PDB entry 1JGQ | X-ray diffraction, 5.00 A resolution (low resolution: residue-level contacts below are approximate; hydrogen-bond / salt-bridge calls are withheld) | chains A and P of the 25 polymer chains in the assembly

Chain A:
Molecule: 30S 16S ribosomal RNA
From: Thermus thermophilus
Sequence (1522 nucleotides; each row starts with the number of its first residue; note: 42 numbers in that range are skipped by the numbering (no residue carries them; nothing is unmodelled there); a row labelled like 186A-186F holds insertion residues (186A, then the next letters in order); numbering starts at 0):
     0 UUUGUUGGAG AGUUUGAUCC UGGCUCAGGG UGAACGCUGG CGGCGUGCCU AAGACAUGCA
    60 AGUCGUGCGG
    73 GCCGCGGGGU
    84 UUUACUCCGU
    95 GGU
    99 C
   101 AGCGGCGGAC GGGUGAGUAA CGCGUGGGU
  129A G
   130 ACCUACCCGG AAGAGGGGGA CAACCCGGGG AAACUCGGGC UAAUCCCCCA UGUGGAC
186A-186F CCGCCC
   187 CUUG
191A-191F GGGUGU
   191 GUCCAAAGGG C
   208 UUU
   216 GCCCGCUUCC GGAUGGGCCC GCGUCCCAUC AGCUAGUUGG UGGGGUAAUG GCCCACCAAG
   276 GCGACGACGG GUAGCCGGUC UGAGAGGAUG GCCGGCCACA GGGGCACUGA GACACGGGCC
   336 CCACUCCUAC GGGAGGCAGC AGUUAGGAAU CUUCCGCAAU GGGCGCAAGC CUGACGGAGC
   396 GACGCCGCUU GGAGGAAGAA GCCCUUCGGG GUGUAAACUC CUGAA
   442 CCCGGGACGA AACCCCC
   464 GACGA
   474 GGGGACUGAC GGUACCGGGG UAAUA
   500 GCGCCGGCCA ACUCCGUGCC AGCAGCCGCG GUAAUACGGA GGGCGCGAGC GUUACCCGGA
   560 UUCACUGGGC GUAAAGGGCG UGUAGGCGGC CUGGGGCGUC CCAUGUGAAA GACCACGGCU
   620 CAACCGUGGG GGAGCGUGGG AUACGCUCAG GCUAGACGGU GGGAGAGGGU GGUGGAAUUC
   680 CCGGAGUAGC GGUGAAAUGC GCAGAUACCG GGAGGAACGC CGAUGGCGAA GGCAGCCACC
   740 UGGUCCACCC GUGACGCUGA GGCGCGAAAG CGUGGGGAGC AAACCGGAUU AGAUACCCGG
   800 GUAGUCCACG CCCUAAACGA UGCGCGCUAG GUCUCUGGG
   841 UCU
   848 CCUGGGGGCC GAAGCUAACG CGUUAAGCGC GCCGCCUGGG GAGUACGGCC GCAAGGCUGA
   908 AACUCAAAGG AAUUGACGGG GGCCCGCACA AGCGGUGGAG CAUGUGGUUU AAUUCGAAGC
   968 AACGCGAAGA ACCUUACCAG GCCUUGACAU G
  998A C
   999 UAGGGAACCC GGGUGAAAGC CUGGGGUGCC
1028A-1028B CC
  1029 GCGA
1032A-1032B GG
  1033 GGAGCCCUAG CACAGGUGCU GCAUGGCCGU CGUCAGCUCG UGCCGUGAGG UGUUGGGUUA
  1093 AGUCCCGCAA CGAGCGCAAC CCCCGCCGUU AGUUGCCAGC GGUUCGGCCG GGCACUCUAA
  1153 CGGGACUGCC CGCGA
  1169 AAGCGGGAGG AAGGAGGGGA CGACGUCUGG UCAGCAUGGC CCUUACGGCC UGGGCGACAC
  1229 ACGUGCUACA AUGCCCACUA CAAAGCGAUG CCACCCGGCA ACGGGGAGCU AAUCGCAAAA
  1289 AGGUGGGCCC AGUUCGGAUU GGGGUCUGCA ACCCGACCCC AUGAAGCCGG AAUCGCUAGU
  1349 AAUCGCGGAU CAGC
 1362A C
  1363 AUGCCGCGGU GAAUACGUUC CCGGGCCUUG UACACACCGC CCGUCACGCC AUGGGAGCGG
  1423 GCUCUACCCG AAGUCGCCGG G
  1446 AGCCUACGGG
  1459 CAGGCGCCGA GGGUAGGGCC CGUGACUGGG GCGAAGUCGU AACAAGGUAG CUGUACCGGA
  1519 AGGUGCGGCU GGAUCACCUC CUUUCU
Unresolved in the structure: 0, 1543-1544

Chain P:
Protein: 30S ribosomal protein S13
From: Thermus thermophilus
Reference sequence: P80377 (RS13_THET8); aligned to UniProt positions 1-126 over residues 1-126 (the alignment contains insertions or deletions, so no single offset holds)
Chain sequence (126 residues; each row starts with the number of its first residue):
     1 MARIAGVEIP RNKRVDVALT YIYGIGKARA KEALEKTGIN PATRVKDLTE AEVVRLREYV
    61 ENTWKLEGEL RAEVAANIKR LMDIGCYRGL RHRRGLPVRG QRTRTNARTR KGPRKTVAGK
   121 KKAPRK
Unresolved in the structure: 1

Interface between chain A and chain P:
Contacting residue pairs (9; chain A residue first):
  C948(A) / Thr-109(P)
  C1226(A) / Thr-103(P)
  A1229(A) / Arg-114(P)
  A1229(A) / Lys-115(P)
  A1229(A) / Thr-116(P)
  A1329(A) / Ala-28(P)
  A1329(A) / Arg-29(P)
  U1330(A) / Gly-24(P)
  U1330(A) / Ile-25(P)
Also at the interface, not in a pair above, chain A (6 interface residues in all): C1228
Also at the interface, not in a pair above, chain P (11 interface residues in all): Gly-26, Arg-104

Summary:
Chain A and chain P form an interface of 6 and 11 residues respectively.
Chain A is 30S 16S ribosomal RNA and chain P is 30S ribosomal protein S13, both from Thermus thermophilus; the
structure, The Path of Messenger RNA Through the Ribosome. THIS FILE, 1JGQ, CONTAINS THE 30S RIBOSOME SUBUNIT
..., was determined by X-ray diffraction together with 1JGO and 1JGP from the same study.
